PDB entry 6UM6 | electron microscopy, 4.30 A resolution (low resolution: residue-level contacts below are approximate; hydrogen-bond / salt-bridge calls are withheld) | chains A and E of the 12 polymer chains in the assembly

# Chain A (and E)
Molecule: CH848 10.17DT gp120
Organism: Human immunodeficiency virus 1
Notes: chain E of this document is another copy of the same molecule, construct and numbering; everything in this record applies to it too
Reference sequence: A0A1W6IPB2 (A0A1W6IPB2_9HIV1); the construct lacks a stretch of the UniProt sequence and is renumbered around it, so the offset changes along the chain: 34-139 = UniProt 30-135; 148-309 = UniProt 136-297; 312-321 = UniProt 298-307; 322-358 = UniProt 309-345; 3 more segments
Sequence (463 residues; each row starts with the number of its first residue; note: 13 numbers in that range are skipped by the numbering (no residue carries them; nothing is unmodelled there)):
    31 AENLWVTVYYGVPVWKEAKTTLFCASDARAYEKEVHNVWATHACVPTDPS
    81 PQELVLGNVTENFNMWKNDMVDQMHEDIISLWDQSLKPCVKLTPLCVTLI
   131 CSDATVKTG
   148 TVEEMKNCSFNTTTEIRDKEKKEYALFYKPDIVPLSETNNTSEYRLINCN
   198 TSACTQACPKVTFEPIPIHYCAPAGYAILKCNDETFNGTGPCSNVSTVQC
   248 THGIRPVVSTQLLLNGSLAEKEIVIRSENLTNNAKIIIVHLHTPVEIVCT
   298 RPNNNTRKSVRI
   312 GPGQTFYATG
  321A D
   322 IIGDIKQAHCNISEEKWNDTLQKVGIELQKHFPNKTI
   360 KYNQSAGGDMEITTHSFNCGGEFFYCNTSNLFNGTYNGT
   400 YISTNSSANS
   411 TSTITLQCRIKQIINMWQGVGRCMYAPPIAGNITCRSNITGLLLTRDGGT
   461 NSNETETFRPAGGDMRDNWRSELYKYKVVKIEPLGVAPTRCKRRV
Not modelled in the structure: 31
Differences from the reference sequence: expression tag (31-33); conflict Asp-133 (Asn129 in A0A1W6IPB2), Thr-138 (Asn134 in A0A1W6IPB2), Cys-201 (Val189 in A0A1W6IPB2), Cys-433 (Ala417 in A0A1W6IPB2), Lys-490 (Glu474 in A0A1W6IPB2), Glu-492 (Gln476 in A0A1W6IPB2), Val-496 (Ile480 in A0A1W6IPB2), Arg-500 (Gly484 in A0A1W6IPB2), Cys-501 (Ala485 in A0A1W6IPB2)
Cystine bridges: Cys-54/Cys-74, Cys-119/Cys-205, Cys-126/Cys-196, Cys-201/Cys-433, Cys-218/Cys-247, Cys-228/Cys-239, Cys-296/Cys-331, Cys-378/Cys-445, Cys-385/Cys-418
Covalent attachments: N-acetylglucosamine (NAG) linked to Asn-154; glycan linked to Asn-332
Ligand contacts:
  - N-acetylglucosamine (NAG; 2-acetamido-2-deoxy-beta-D-glucopyranose), molecule 1: Arg-192, Asn-197, Thr-198
  - N-acetylglucosamine (NAG), molecule 2: Thr-232, Asn-234, Thr-236
  - N-acetylglucosamine (NAG), molecule 3: Thr-372, Asn-386, Ser-388

# Chain A / chain E interface
Contacting residue pairs - 13 pairs, chain A then chain E:
  Pro-124(A) with Arg-164(E)
  Cys-126(A) with Glu-162(E); Ile-163(E); Arg-164(E)
  Val-127(A) with Ile-163(E); Arg-164(E); Asp-165(E)
  Thr-128(A) with Ile-163(E); Asp-165(E)
  Arg-192(A) with Ile-163(E)
  Cys-196(A) with Glu-162(E)
  Asn-197(A) with Arg-308(E)
  Thr-198(A) with Gly-314(E)
Interface residues without a listed pair, chain A (12 interface residues in all): Thr-123, Leu-182, Ser-199, Ala-200
Interface residues without a listed pair, chain E (7 interface residues in all): Pro-313

# Overview
12 residues of chain A face 7 of chain E across their interface. Chain A binds 3 copies of
N-acetylglucosamine. N-acetylglucosamine is covalently linked to Asn-154(A).
Chain A and chain E are both CH848 10.17DT gp120 (Human immunodeficiency virus 1); the structure, Cryo-EM
structure of HIV-1 neutralizing antibody DH270.6 in complex with CH848 10.17DT Env, was determined by electron
microscopy together with 6UM5 and 6UM7 from the same study.
